9BNS - chains C and H of the 3 polymer chains in the assembly; structure by X-ray diffraction, 3.00 A resolution.

Chain C:
Molecule: MPER peptide
Amino-acid sequence (34 residues; row label = number of the first residue in the row):
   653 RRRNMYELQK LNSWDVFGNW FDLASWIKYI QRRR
Disordered / not traced: 653-659, 685-686

Chain H:
Molecule: ITS114 Heavy Chain
From: Macaca mulatta
Amino-acid sequence (222 residues; numbered 1 to 212 plus 10 insertion-coded residues; the number before each row is that of its first residue; a row labelled like 82A-82C holds insertion residues (82A, then the next letters in order)):
     1 QVQLQESGPG LLKPSETLSL TCEVSGASIS SSNWW
   35A N
    36 WIRQSPGKGL EWIGTIG
   52A G
    53 NSGKIASSPS LESRVIMSKD PSKNRFSLKM
82A-82C TSV
    83 TAADTAIYYC TRQEQTLF
100A-100E WVKRF
   101 DVWGPGILVS VTSASTKGPS VFPLAPSSES TAALGCLVKD YFPEPVTVSW NSGSLTSGVH
   161 TFPAVLQSSG LYSLSSVVTV PSSSLGTQTY VCNVNHKPSN TKVDKRVEIK AA
Disordered / not traced: 117-212
Disulfides: Cys-22/Cys-92

Interface between chain C and chain H:
Residue-residue contacts (26; chain C residue first):
  Leu-663(C) / Trp-34(H)  hydrophobic
  Leu-663(C) / Trp-100A(H)
  Asn-664(C) / Trp-100A(H)
  Ser-665(C) / Phe-100(H)
  Asp-667(C) / Lys-56(H)  salt bridge
  Val-668(C) / Trp-34(H)  hydrophobic
  Val-668(C) / Gln-97(H)  hydrogen bond (backbone-side chain)
  Val-668(C) / Phe-100(H)
  Val-668(C) / Trp-100A(H)
  Phe-669(C) / Leu-99(H)
  Asn-671(C) / Ser-31(H)
  Asn-671(C) / Ser-32(H)
  Asn-671(C) / Asn-33(H)  hydrogen bond (side chain-backbone)
  Asn-671(C) / Trp-34(H)
  Asn-671(C) / Gly-52(H)
  Asn-671(C) / Gly-52A(H)  hydrogen bond (side chain-backbone)
  Asn-671(C) / Asn-53(H)  hydrogen bond (backbone-side chain)
  Asn-671(C) / Ser-54(H)  hydrogen bond (side chain-backbone)
  Asn-671(C) / Gln-97(H)  hydrogen bond
  Trp-672(C) / Ser-32(H)
  Trp-672(C) / Asn-53(H)
  Trp-672(C) / Gln-97(H)
  Trp-672(C) / Thr-98(H)  hydrogen bond (side chain-backbone)
  Trp-672(C) / Leu-99(H)  hydrogen bond (side chain-backbone)
  Phe-673(C) / Asn-53(H)
  Asp-674(C) / Asn-53(H)
Also at the interface, not in a pair above, chain C (11 interface residues in all): Gly-670
Also at the interface, not in a pair above, chain H (16 interface residues in all): Ser-30, Val-100B
Interface features reported in the paper:
  - epitope / paratope residues, chain C: Gln-661(C), Asn-671(C), Trp-672(C)
  - interface residues, chain C: Phe-669(C)
  - interface residues, chain H: Asn-53(H), Leu-99(H)

In short:
11 residues of chain C face 16 of chain H across their interface, with 8 hydrogen bonds and 1 salt bridge.
Among the polar pairs are Asp-667(C)/Lys-56(H), Val-668(C)/Gln-97(H) and Asn-671(C)/Asn-33(H). The paper
reports epitope/paratope residues Gln-661(C), Asn-671(C) and Trp-672(C); interface residues Phe-669(C) and
Asn-53(H) among others.
Here chain C is MPER peptide and chain H is ITS114 Heavy Chain (Macaca mulatta). Entry 9BNS (Rhesus macaque
ITS114.01 Fab in complex with SIV MPER peptide) was determined by X-ray diffraction together with 9BLX and
9BP1 from the same study.
